6U8I - chains A and B; structure by X-ray diffraction, 2.50 A resolution.

== Chain A ==
Name: Bromodomain-containing protein 4
Source organism: Homo sapiens
UniProtKB: O60885 (BRD4_HUMAN); residues 347-464 here = UniProt positions 347-464
Amino-acid sequence (123 residues; each row starts with the number of its first residue):
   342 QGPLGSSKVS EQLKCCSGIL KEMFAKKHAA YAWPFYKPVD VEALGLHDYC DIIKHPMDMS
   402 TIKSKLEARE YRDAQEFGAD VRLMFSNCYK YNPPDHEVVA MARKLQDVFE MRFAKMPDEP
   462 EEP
Disordered / not traced: 342-350, 460-464
Differences from the reference sequence: expression tag (342-346)
Swiss-Prot annotation at these positions:
  - site: N433 (Acetylated histone binding)

== Chain B ==
Name: cyclic peptide 3.2_2
Amino-acid sequence (13 residues; numbered 0 to 12; the number before each row is that of its first residue; numbering starts at 0):
     0 XWSWLCKKYN LIH
Modified positions: ACE (acetyl group) at position 0; K7 (N(6)-acetyllysine; ALY)
Glycans and other covalent adducts: covalent link ACE_0-C5; amino group (NH2) linked to H12
Residues lining bound ligands: amino group (NH2): Y8, N9, L10, I11

== How chain A and chain B interact ==
Pairs across the interface - 25 pairs, chain A then chain B:
  W374(A) - W3(B)  hydrogen bond (backbone-side chain)
  W374(A) - K6(B)
  W374(A) - K7(B)
  W374(A) - L10(B)  hydrophobic
  P375(A) - W3(B)
  P375(A) - K7(B)
  P375(A) - L10(B)  hydrophobic
  F376(A) - K7(B)
  Y377(A) - W3(B)
  K378(A) - W3(B)
  P379(A) - W3(B)
  D381(A) - L4(B)
  A384(A) - L4(B)  hydrophobic
  A384(A) - Y8(B)
  L385(A) - L4(B)
  L385(A) - K7(B)
  L385(A) - Y8(B)
  L385(A) - H12(B)  hydrogen bond (backbone-side chain)
  G386(A) - H12(B)
  L387(A) - I11(B)  hydrophobic
  L387(A) - H12(B)
  H437(A) - L10(B)  hydrogen bond (side chain-backbone)
  H437(A) - I11(B)  hydrogen bond (side chain-backbone)
  E438(A) - L10(B)
  V439(A) - L10(B)  hydrophobic
Also at the interface, not in a pair above, chain A (17 interface residues in all): V380, N433, M442
The authors on this interface:
  - interface residues, chain A: N433(A)

== Summary ==
The interface between chain A and chain B involves 17 residues on one side and 8 on the other; the contacts
include 4 hydrogen bonds. Polar pairs include W374(A)-W3(B), L385(A)-H12(B) and H437(A)-L10(B). Amino group is
covalently linked to H12(B). The paper reports the interface residue N433(A).
Here chain A is Bromodomain-containing protein 4 (Homo sapiens) and chain B is cyclic peptide 3.2_2. Entry
6U8I (BRD4-BD2 in complex with the cyclic peptide 3.2_2) was determined by X-ray diffraction, deposited
together with 6U4A, 6U61, 6U6K, 6U6L, 6U71, 6U72 and 8 further entries.
